Entry 9D7P (electron microscopy, 3.37 A resolution); this record covers chains B and D of the 10 polymer chains in the assembly.

== Chain B (and D) ==
Protein: Transmembrane protein gp41
From: Human immunodeficiency virus 1
Notes: chain D of this document is another copy of the same molecule, construct and numbering; everything in this record applies to it too
Amino-acid sequence (162 residues; each row starts with the number of its first residue):
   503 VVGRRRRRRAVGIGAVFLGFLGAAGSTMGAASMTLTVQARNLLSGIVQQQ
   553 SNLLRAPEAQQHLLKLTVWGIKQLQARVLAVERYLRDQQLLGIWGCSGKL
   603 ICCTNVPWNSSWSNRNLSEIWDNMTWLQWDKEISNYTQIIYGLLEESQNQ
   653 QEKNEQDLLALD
Disordered / not traced: 503-518, 550-568, 664 (chain D: 503-518, 548-549, 552-571, 664)
Cystine bridges: Cys598-Cys604
Glycans and other covalent adducts: N-acetylglucosamine (NAG) linked to Asn611, Asn618, Asn637

== Interface between chain B and chain D ==
Pairs across the interface - 26 pairs, chain B then chain D:
  Met535(B) with Asn651(D)
  Thr538(B) with Glu647(D)
  Ala541(B) with Gln591(D), hydrogen bond (backbone-side chain)
  Arg542(B) with Ile595(D); Glu647(D), salt bridge
  Leu545(B) with Leu587(D); Arg588(D); Gln591(D)
  Ser546(B) with Arg588(D), hydrogen bond
  Leu576(B) with Leu576(D), hydrophobic; Gln577(D)
  Arg579(B) with Gln577(D); Val580(D); Leu581(D); Glu584(D), salt bridge
  Val580(B) with Val580(D), hydrophobic
  Val583(B) with Val583(D), hydrophobic; Glu584(D); Leu587(D), hydrophobic
  Tyr586(B) with Gln591(D)
  Leu587(B) with Leu587(D), hydrophobic
  Gly600(B) with Gly594(D)
  Lys601(B) with Glu654(D)
  Leu602(B) with Glu654(D), hydrogen bond (backbone-side chain)
  Ile603(B) with Gln658(D)
  Cys605(B) with Gln658(D), hydrogen bond
Interface residues without a listed pair, chain B (18 interface residues in all): Ile548
Interface residues without a listed pair, chain D (17 interface residues in all): Ser599, Lys655

== Overview ==
The interface between chain B and chain D involves 18 residues on one side and 17 on the other, with 4
hydrogen bonds and 2 salt bridges. Polar contacts include Arg542(B)-Glu647(D), Arg579(B)-Glu584(D) and
Ala541(B)-Gln591(D).
Chain B and chain D are both Transmembrane protein gp41 (Human immunodeficiency virus 1); the structure,
Cryo-EM structure of BG505 DS-SOSIP.664 with 2 CH103 Fabs bound, was determined by electron microscopy (same
publication as 9D7G, 9D7H, 9D7I and 9D7O).
